Entry 7LXU (electron microscopy, 3.10 A resolution); this record covers chains N and V of the 28 polymer chains in the assembly.

== Chain N ==
Molecule: 20S proteasome beta-7 subunit
From: Plasmodium falciparum (isolate 3D7)
Notes: EC 3.4.25.1
UniProt: Q7K6A9 (Q7K6A9_PLAF7); numbering as in UniProt (aligned over 1-265)
Sequence (265 residues; numbered 1 to 265; the number before each row is that of its first residue):
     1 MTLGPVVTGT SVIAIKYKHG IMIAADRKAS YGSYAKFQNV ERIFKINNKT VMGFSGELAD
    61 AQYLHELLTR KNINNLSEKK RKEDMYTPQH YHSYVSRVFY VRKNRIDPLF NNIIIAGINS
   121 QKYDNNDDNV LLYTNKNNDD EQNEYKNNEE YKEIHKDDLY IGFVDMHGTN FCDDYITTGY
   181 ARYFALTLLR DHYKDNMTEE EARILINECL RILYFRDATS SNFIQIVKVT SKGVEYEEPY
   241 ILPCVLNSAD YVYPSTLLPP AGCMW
Not modelled in the structure: 1, 133-148, 252-265

== Chain V ==
Molecule: 20S proteasome beta-1 subunit
From: Plasmodium falciparum (isolate 3D7)
Notes: EC 3.4.25.1
UniProt: Q8I0U7 (Q8I0U7_PLAF7); residues 1-252 here correspond to UniProt positions 31-282 (UniProt number = residue number + 30)
Sequence (252 residues; row label = number of the first residue in the row):
     1 TTIIGIIYDN GVMLACDSRT SSGTFISNKC SRKINRINEN LYVCRSGASA HSQKIIEIIK
    61 HYCVSMKNEN RKKGRFHEGE TIYDETTYDE EIDIDSINYL DYNNNNDNNL VTKNKYFYED
   121 KFNDYNPLVE NVAHITKKII YTNNNFLSCA LIFGGYDKIK KQQLYAVNLN GSIIEKHDFA
   181 VSGSGSIYIQ SYLQDKYKKF MTKKECFNLI LNCVKYAMHN DNSSGGLIRI VNITKSFVEE
   241 FTVVNTQMNF QY
Not modelled in the structure: 85-106, 252
What the authors report for this chain:
  - specificity-determining residues: Ser-22, Arg-45 (proposed by the authors, not directly observed)
  - catalytic residues: Thr-1 (citing earlier work)

== Chain N / chain V interface ==
Pairs across the interface (43):
  Lys-28(N) / Asn-222(V)
  Ser-30(N) / Asn-222(V)
  Gly-32(N) / Asn-222(V)
  Ser-33(N) / Tyr-188(V)
  Ser-33(N) / Asp-221(V)
  Ser-33(N) / Asn-222(V)
  Tyr-34(N) / Tyr-188(V)  hydrophobic
  Tyr-34(N) / Asn-220(V)
  Tyr-34(N) / Asn-222(V)  hydrogen bond (backbone-side chain)
  Ala-35(N) / Asn-222(V)
  Gln-38(N) / His-219(V)  hydrogen bond (side chain-backbone)
  Tyr-180(N) / Phe-25(V)
  Tyr-214(N) / Arg-19(V)
  Phe-215(N) / Arg-19(V)
  Phe-215(N) / Ile-26(V)
  Phe-215(N) / Lys-29(V)
  Arg-216(N) / Phe-25(V)
  Arg-216(N) / Ile-26(V)  hydrogen bond (side chain-backbone)
  Arg-216(N) / Ser-27(V)  hydrogen bond (side chain-backbone)
  Arg-216(N) / Asn-28(V)
  Arg-216(N) / Lys-29(V)
  Asp-217(N) / Thr-24(V)
  Asp-217(N) / Ile-26(V)
  Ala-218(N) / Thr-24(V)
  Ala-218(N) / Ile-26(V)
  Ala-218(N) / Asn-222(V)  hydrogen bond (backbone-side chain)
  Thr-219(N) / Thr-24(V)
  Thr-219(N) / Asn-222(V)
  Tyr-240(N) / Thr-246(V)  hydrogen bond
  Tyr-240(N) / Gln-247(V)
  Cys-244(N) / Val-244(V)  hydrophobic
  Leu-246(N) / Lys-29(V)
  Ser-248(N) / Cys-30(V)  hydrogen bond (backbone-side chain)
  Ser-248(N) / Leu-227(V)
  Ser-248(N) / Arg-229(V)
  Ala-249(N) / Leu-227(V)  hydrophobic
  Ala-249(N) / Thr-242(V)  hydrogen bond (backbone-side chain)
  Asp-250(N) / Arg-32(V)  hydrogen bond (backbone-side chain)
  Tyr-251(N) / Arg-32(V)
  Tyr-251(N) / Ile-34(V)
  Tyr-251(N) / Tyr-118(V)
  Tyr-251(N) / Arg-229(V)
  Tyr-251(N) / Glu-240(V)
Also at the interface, not in a pair above, chain N (22 interface residues in all): Phe-184
Also at the interface, not in a pair above, chain V (25 interface residues in all): Ser-21, Tyr-116

== In short ==
22 residues of chain N and 25 residues of chain V are in contact, with 9 hydrogen bonds. Among the polar pairs
are Tyr-34(N)/Asn-222(V), Gln-38(N)/His-219(V) and Arg-216(N)/Ile-26(V). From the paper: the catalytic residue
Thr-1(V); specificity determinants Ser-22(V) and Arg-45(V).
Chain N is 20S proteasome beta-7 subunit and chain V is 20S proteasome beta-1 subunit, both from Plasmodium
falciparum (isolate 3D7); the structure, Structure of Plasmodium falciparum 20S proteasome with bound MPI-5,
was determined by electron microscopy, deposited together with 7LXT.
